1Y6F - chains C and A; structure by X-ray diffraction, 2.40 A resolution.

# Chain C
Molecule: 13-nt DNA strand
Sequence (13 nucleotides; row label = number of the first residue in the row):
     1 GATACTXAGA TAG
Modified / non-standard residues: 3DR (1',2'-dideoxyribofuranose-5'-phosphate) at position 7

# Chain A
Name: DNA alpha-glucosyltransferase
From: Enterobacteria phage T4
Notes: EC 2.4.1.26
UniProt: P04519 (GSTA_BPT4); residues 1001-1400 here correspond to UniProt positions 1-400 (UniProt number = residue number - 1000)
Amino-acid sequence (403 residues; each row starts with the number of its first residue):
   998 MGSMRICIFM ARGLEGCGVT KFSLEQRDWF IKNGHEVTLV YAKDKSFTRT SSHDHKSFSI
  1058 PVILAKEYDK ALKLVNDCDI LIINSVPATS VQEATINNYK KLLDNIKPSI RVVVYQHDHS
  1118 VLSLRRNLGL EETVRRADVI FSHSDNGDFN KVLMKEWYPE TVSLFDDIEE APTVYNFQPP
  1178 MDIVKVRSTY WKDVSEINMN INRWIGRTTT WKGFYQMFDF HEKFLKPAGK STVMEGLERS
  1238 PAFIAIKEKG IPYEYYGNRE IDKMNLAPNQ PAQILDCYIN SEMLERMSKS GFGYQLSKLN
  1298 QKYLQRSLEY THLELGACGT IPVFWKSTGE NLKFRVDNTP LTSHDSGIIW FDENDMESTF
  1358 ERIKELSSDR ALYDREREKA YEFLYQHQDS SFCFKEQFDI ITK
Not modelled in the structure: 1157-1165
Sequence notes: cloning artifact (998-1000)
Residues lining bound ligands: uridine-5'-diphosphate-glucose (UPG): Gly-1013, Cys-1014, Gly-1015, Val-1016, Lys-1018, Arg-1046, Ser-1049, His-1050, His-1114, His-1116, His-1140, Pro-1176, Gly-1203, Arg-1204, Trp-1208, Lys-1209, Gly-1233, Cys-1274, Tyr-1275, Ile-1276, Asn-1277, Met-1280, Leu-1305, Glu-1306, Tyr-1307, Thr-1308, Glu-1311

# How chain C and chain A interact
Contacting residue pairs (18; chain C residue first):
  DA4(C) with Leu-1119(A), base contact
  DC5(C) with Ser-1117(A), sugar contact; Leu-1119(A), sugar contact; Thr-1207(A), hydrogen bond to the phosphate; Trp-1208(A), phosphate contact
  DT6(C) with Ser-1117(A), phosphate contact; Ser-1120(A), hydrogen bond to the phosphate; Arg-1123(A), hydrogen bond to the phosphate; Thr-1206(A), hydrogen bond to the phosphate; Trp-1208(A), hydrogen bond to the phosphate; Ala-1239(A), base contact
  3DR_7(C) with Arg-1009(A), sugar contact; Arg-1123(A), salt bridge to the phosphate; Arg-1204(A), hydrogen bond to the phosphate
  DA8(C) with Arg-1009(A), salt bridge to the phosphate; Arg-1236(A), base contact; Ser-1237(A), sugar contact; Pro-1238(A), sugar contact
Also at the interface, not in a pair above, chain A (15 interface residues in all): Phe-1044, Thr-1045

# Summary
Chain C and chain A form an interface of 5 and 15 residues respectively, with 6 hydrogen bonds and 2 salt
bridges. Polar contacts include DC5(C)/Thr-1207(A), DT6(C)/Ser-1120(A) and DT6(C)/Arg-1123(A). Chain A binds
uridine-5'-diphosphate-glucose.
Here chain C is a 13-nt DNA strand and chain A is DNA alpha-glucosyltransferase (Enterobacteria phage T4).
Entry 1Y6F (alpha-glucosyltransferase in complex with UDP-glucose and DNA containing an abasic site) was
determined by X-ray diffraction together with 1XV5, 1Y6G, 1Y8Z and 1YA6 from the same study.
